PDB entry 7COW | X-ray diffraction, 2.86 A resolution | chains J and A of the 20 polymer chains in the assembly

== Chain J ==
Molecule: 353-nt DNA strand
Source organism: other sequences
Sequence (353 nucleotides; each row starts with the number of its first residue):
     1 CGCTGCGTTTTTTTTTTCATGTGCCGGTCTCACACGTGCCTGGAGACTAG
    51 TAAGCGCTTCTAGTGGCGGTTAAAACGCGGTAGACAGCGCGTACGTGCGT
   101 TTAAGCGGTGCTAGAGCTGTCTACGACCAATTGAGCGGCCTCGGCACCGG
   151 GATGCGATTTTTTTTTTCATACTCGAGCATGCATTTTTTTTTTCATGTGC
   201 CGGTCTCACACGTGCCTGGAGACTAGTAAGCGCTTCTAGTGGCGGTTAAA
   251 ACGCGGTAGACAGCGCGTACGTGCGTTTAAGCGGTGCTAGAGCTGTCTAC
   301 GACCAATTGAGCGGCCTCGGCACCGGGATGCGTTTTTTTTTTCGCAGCGG
   351 TAC
Ion coordination: K+ site 1: DT61, DA62; K+ site 2 near DT237 (its only coordinating residue here); K+ site 3: DA291 (shared with 1 residue of chain I); K+ site 4 near DT298 (its only coordinating residue here)

== Chain A ==
Protein: Histone H3.1
Source organism: Homo sapiens
UniProt: P68431 (H31_HUMAN); residues 0-135 here correspond to UniProt positions 1-136 (UniProt number = residue number + 1)
Amino-acid sequence (138 residues; row label = number of the first residue in the row; numbers below 1 keep their minus sign (Ser-2 is residue -2)):
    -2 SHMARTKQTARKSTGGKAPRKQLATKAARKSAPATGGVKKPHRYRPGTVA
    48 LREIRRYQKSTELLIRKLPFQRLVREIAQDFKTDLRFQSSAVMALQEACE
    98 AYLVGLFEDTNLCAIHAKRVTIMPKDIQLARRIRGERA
Not modelled in the structure: -2 to 37
Differences from the reference sequence: expression tag (-2 to -1)
Swiss-Prot annotation at these positions:
  - modified residue: Arg2 (Asymmetric dimethylarginine), Thr3 (Phosphothreonine), Lys4 (Allysine), Gln5 (5-glutamyl dopamine), Thr6 (Phosphothreonine), Arg8 (Citrulline), Lys9 (N6,N6,N6-trimethyllysine), Ser10 (ADP-ribosylserine), Thr11 (Phosphothreonine), Lys14 (N6-(2-hydroxyisobutyryl)lysine), Arg17 (Asymmetric dimethylarginine), Lys18 (N6-(2-hydroxyisobutyryl)lysine), Lys23 (N6-(2-hydroxyisobutyryl)lysine), Arg26 (Citrulline), Lys27 (N6,N6,N6-trimethyllysine), Ser28 (ADP-ribosylserine), Lys36 (N6,N6,N6-trimethyllysine), Lys37 (N6-methyllysine), Tyr41 (Phosphotyrosine), Lys56 (N6,N6,N6-trimethyllysine) and 8 more in UniProt
  - lipidation: Lys18 (N6-decanoyllysine)

== Interface between chain J and chain A ==
Contacting residue pairs - 24 pairs, chain J then chain A:
  DG63(J) with Phe84(A), sugar contact; Gln85(A), phosphate contact; Ser86(A), hydrogen bond to the phosphate
  DT64(J) with Arg72(A), salt bridge to the phosphate; Arg83(A), phosphate contact; Phe84(A), hydrogen bond to the phosphate
  DA73(J) with Arg63(A), sugar contact
  DA74(J) with Arg63(A), phosphate contact
  DG79(J) with Arg40(A), base contact
  DA82(J) with Arg42(A), phosphate contact
  DG83(J) with Thr118(A), phosphate contact
  DA84(J) with Arg116(A), phosphate contact; Val117(A), hydrogen bond to the phosphate; Thr118(A), hydrogen bond to the phosphate; Met120(A), phosphate contact
  DC85(J) with Arg116(A), phosphate contact; Met120(A), phosphate contact
  DG156(J) with Tyr41(A), phosphate contact; Thr45(A), phosphate contact
  DA157(J) with His39(A), sugar contact; Arg40(A), phosphate contact; Tyr41(A), phosphate contact; Arg42(A), salt bridge to the phosphate; Thr45(A), phosphate contact
Also at the interface, not in a pair above, chain J (13 interface residues in all): DT81, DT158
Also at the interface, not in a pair above, chain A (17 interface residues in all): Pro43, Lys115

== Overview ==
The interface between chain J and chain A involves 13 residues on one side and 17 on the other; the contacts
include 4 hydrogen bonds and 2 salt bridges. Polar contacts include DG63(J)-Ser86(A), DT64(J)-Phe84(A) and
DA84(J)-Val117(A). DT61(J) and DA62(J) coordinate K+ site 1.
Chain J is a 353-nt DNA strand (other sequences) and chain A is Histone H3.1 (Homo sapiens); the structure,
353 bp di-nucleosome harboring cohesive DNA termini with linker histone H1.0, was determined by X-ray
diffraction together with 6LER, 6L9Z, 6LA2 and 6LAB from the same study.
